2R6W - chains A and B; structure by X-ray diffraction, 2.00 A resolution.

[Chain A (and B)]
Molecule: Estrogen receptor
From: Homo sapiens
Notes: fragment: ligand binding domain; chain B of this document is another copy of the same molecule, construct and numbering; everything in this record applies to it too
Reference sequence: P03372 (ESR1_HUMAN); residue numbers follow UniProt; this construct covers 304-551
Chain sequence (248 residues; numbered 304 to 551; the number before each row is that of its first residue):
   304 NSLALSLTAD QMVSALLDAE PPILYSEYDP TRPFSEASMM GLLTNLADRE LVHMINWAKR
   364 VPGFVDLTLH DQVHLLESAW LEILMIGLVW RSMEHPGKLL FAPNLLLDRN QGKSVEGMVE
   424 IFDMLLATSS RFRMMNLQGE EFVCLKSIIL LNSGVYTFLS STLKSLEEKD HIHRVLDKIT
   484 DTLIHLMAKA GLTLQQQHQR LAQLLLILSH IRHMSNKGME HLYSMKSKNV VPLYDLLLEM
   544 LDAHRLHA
Disordered / not traced: 304-305, 332-339, 527-533, 550-551 (chain B: 304-305, 332-339, 462-463, 527-534, 547-551)
Differences from the reference sequence: engineered mutation Ser-381 (Cys in P03372), Ser-417 (Cys in P03372), Ser-530 (Cys in P03372)
Residues lining bound ligands: LLB ([6-hydroxy-2-(4-hydroxyphenyl)-1-benzothien-3-yl]{4-[2-(4-methylpiperidin-1-yl)ethoxy]phenyl}methanone): Met-343, Leu-346, Thr-347, Leu-349, Ala-350, Asp-351, Glu-353, Leu-354, Trp-383, Leu-384, Leu-387, Met-388, Leu-391, Arg-394, Phe-404, Met-421, Ile-424, Leu-428, Gly-521, His-524, Leu-525, Leu-536, Leu-539, Met-543
What the authors report for this chain:
  - binding site for LLB: Asp-351 (proposed by the authors, not directly observed)

[Interface between chain A and chain B]
Pairs across the interface (55; chain A residue first):
  Arg-434(A) / Tyr-459(B)  hydrogen bond
  Arg-434(A) / His-476(B)
  Ile-451(A) / Leu-509(B)  hydrophobic
  Asn-455(A) / Leu-509(B)
  Asn-455(A) / His-513(B)  hydrogen bond
  Ser-456(A) / His-513(B)
  Val-458(A) / His-513(B)
  Tyr-459(A) / Arg-434(B)  hydrogen bond
  Tyr-459(A) / Ile-510(B)  hydrophobic
  Tyr-459(A) / His-513(B)
  Thr-460(A) / Met-427(B)
  His-476(A) / Arg-434(B)
  Asp-480(A) / Gln-502(B)
  Asp-480(A) / Gln-506(B)
  Thr-483(A) / His-501(B)
  Thr-483(A) / Ala-505(B)
  Asp-484(A) / Gln-498(B)  hydrogen bond
  Asp-484(A) / Gln-502(B)
  Ile-487(A) / His-501(B)
  Leu-497(A) / Leu-497(B)  hydrophobic
  Gln-498(A) / Asp-484(B)  hydrogen bond
  His-501(A) / Thr-483(B)
  His-501(A) / Asp-484(B)  salt bridge
  His-501(A) / Ile-487(B)
  His-501(A) / Leu-504(B)
  Gln-502(A) / Asp-480(B)
  Gln-502(A) / Asp-484(B)
  Leu-504(A) / His-501(B)
  Ala-505(A) / Thr-483(B)
  Ala-505(A) / Leu-508(B)  hydrophobic
  Gln-506(A) / Asp-480(B)
  Leu-508(A) / Ala-505(B)  hydrophobic
  Leu-508(A) / Leu-509(B)  hydrophobic
  Leu-509(A) / Ile-451(B)  hydrophobic
  Leu-509(A) / Asn-455(B)
  Ile-510(A) / Tyr-459(B)
  Leu-511(A) / Leu-509(B)  hydrophobic
  Leu-511(A) / Ser-512(B)  hydrogen bond (backbone-side chain)
  Ser-512(A) / Asn-455(B)
  Ser-512(A) / Leu-511(B)
  Ser-512(A) / Ser-512(B)  hydrogen bond (backbone-side chain)
  Ser-512(A) / Arg-515(B)  hydrogen bond
  His-513(A) / Asn-455(B)  hydrogen bond (side chain-backbone)
  His-513(A) / Ser-456(B)
  His-513(A) / Val-458(B)
  His-513(A) / Tyr-459(B)
  His-513(A) / Arg-515(B)  hydrogen bond
  Arg-515(A) / Ser-512(B)
  Arg-515(A) / His-513(B)  hydrogen bond
  Arg-515(A) / His-516(B)
  His-516(A) / Arg-515(B)  hydrogen bond
  His-516(A) / Asn-519(B)  hydrogen bond
  Asn-519(A) / His-516(B)  hydrogen bond
  Asn-519(A) / Asn-519(B)
  Glu-523(A) / Glu-523(B)
Interface residues without a listed pair, chain A (32 interface residues in all): Met-427, Ala-430, Leu-479
Interface residues without a listed pair, chain B (32 interface residues in all): Ala-430, Thr-460, Leu-479

[In short]
Chain A and chain B each contribute 32 residues to their interface, with 14 hydrogen bonds and 1 salt bridge.
Polar contacts include His-501(A)/Asp-484(B), Arg-434(A)/Tyr-459(B) and Asn-455(A)/His-513(B). Ligands of
chain A: compound LLB. The paper reports a binding site for LLB at Asp-351(A).
Both chains are Estrogen receptor (Homo sapiens). Entry 2R6W (Estrogen receptor alpha ligand-binding domain
complexed to a SERM) was determined by X-ray diffraction (same publication as 2R6Y).
